PDB entry 6STA | X-ray diffraction, 2.19 A resolution | chain A

# Chain A
Molecule: Major strawberry allergen Fra a 1-2
From: Fragaria ananassa
UniProt: D0E0C6 (FRA12_FRAAN); residues 2-160 here = UniProt positions 2-160
Amino-acid sequence (163 residues; each row starts with the number of its first residue; numbers below 1 keep their minus sign (Gly-2 is residue -2)):
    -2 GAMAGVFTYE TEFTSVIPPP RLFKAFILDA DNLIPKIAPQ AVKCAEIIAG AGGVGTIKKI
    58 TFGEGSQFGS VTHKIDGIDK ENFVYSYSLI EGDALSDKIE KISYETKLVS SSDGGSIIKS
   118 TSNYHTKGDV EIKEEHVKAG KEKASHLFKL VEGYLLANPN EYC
Disordered / not traced: -2, 61-65
Construct notes: expression tag (-2 to 1); engineered mutation Ala46 (Glu in D0E0C6), Ala48 (Asp in D0E0C6)
Reported in the primary citation:
  - mutagenesis - Q64W: decreased binding to IgE
  - mutagenesis - A141F: decreased binding to IgE generated against Bet v 1

# In short
From the paper: Q64W reduces binding to IgE; A141F reduces binding to IgE generated against Bet v 1.
Chain A is Major strawberry allergen Fra a 1-2 (Fragaria ananassa); the structure, Crystal structure of the
strawberry pathogenesis-related 10 (PR-10) Fra a 1.02 protein, E46A D48A mutant, was determined by X-ray
diffraction, deposited together with 6ST8, 6ST9 and 6STB.
